Entry 1IW7 (X-ray diffraction, 2.60 A resolution); this record covers chains C and D of the 6 polymer chains in the assembly.

# Chain C
Protein: RNA polymerase beta subunit
Organism: Thermus thermophilus
Notes: EC 2.7.7.6
Sequence (1119 residues; each row starts with the number of its first residue):
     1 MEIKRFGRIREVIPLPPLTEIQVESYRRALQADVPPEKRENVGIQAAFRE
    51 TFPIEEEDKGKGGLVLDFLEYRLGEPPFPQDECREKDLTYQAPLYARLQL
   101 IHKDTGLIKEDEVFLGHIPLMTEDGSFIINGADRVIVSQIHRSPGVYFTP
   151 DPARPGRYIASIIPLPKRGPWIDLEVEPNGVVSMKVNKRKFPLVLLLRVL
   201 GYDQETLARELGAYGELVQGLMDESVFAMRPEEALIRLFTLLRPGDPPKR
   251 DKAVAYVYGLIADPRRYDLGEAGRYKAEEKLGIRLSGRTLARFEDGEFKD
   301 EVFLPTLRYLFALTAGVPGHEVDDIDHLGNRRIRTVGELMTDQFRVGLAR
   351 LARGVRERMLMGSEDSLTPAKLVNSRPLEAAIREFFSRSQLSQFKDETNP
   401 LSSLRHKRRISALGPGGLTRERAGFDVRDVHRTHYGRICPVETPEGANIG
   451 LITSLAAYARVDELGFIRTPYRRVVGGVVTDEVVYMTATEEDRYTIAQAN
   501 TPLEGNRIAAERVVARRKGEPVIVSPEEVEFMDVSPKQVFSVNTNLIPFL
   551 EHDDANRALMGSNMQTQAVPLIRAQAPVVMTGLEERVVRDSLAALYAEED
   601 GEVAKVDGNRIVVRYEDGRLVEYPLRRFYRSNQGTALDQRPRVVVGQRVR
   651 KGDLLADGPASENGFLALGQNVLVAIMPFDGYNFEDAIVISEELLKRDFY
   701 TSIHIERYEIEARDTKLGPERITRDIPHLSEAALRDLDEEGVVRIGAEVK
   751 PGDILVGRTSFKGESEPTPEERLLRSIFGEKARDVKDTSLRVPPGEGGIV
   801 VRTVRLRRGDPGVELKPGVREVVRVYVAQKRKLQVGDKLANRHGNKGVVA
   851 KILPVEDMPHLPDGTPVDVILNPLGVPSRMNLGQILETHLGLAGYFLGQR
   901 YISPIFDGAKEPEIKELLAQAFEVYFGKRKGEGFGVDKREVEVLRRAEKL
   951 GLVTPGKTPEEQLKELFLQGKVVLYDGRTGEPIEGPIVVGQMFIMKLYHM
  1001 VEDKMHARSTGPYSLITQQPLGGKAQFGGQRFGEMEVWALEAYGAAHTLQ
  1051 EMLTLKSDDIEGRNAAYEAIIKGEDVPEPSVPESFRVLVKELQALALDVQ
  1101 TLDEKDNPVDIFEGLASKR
Bound ions: Mg2+ site 1 near Arg10 (its only coordinating residue here); Mg2+ site 2 near Lys103 (its only coordinating residue here); Mg2+ site 3: Glu175, Lys185; Mg2+ site 4 near Asn187 (its only coordinating residue here); Mg2+ site 5 near Gln204 (its only coordinating residue here); Mg2+ site 6 near Glu210 (its only coordinating residue here); Mg2+ site 7 near Glu216 (its only coordinating residue here); Mg2+ site 8: Phe239, Asp246; Mg2+ site 9 near Asp268 (its only coordinating residue here); Mg2+ site 10 near Asp426 (its only coordinating residue here); Mg2+ site 11: Val474, Gly476; Mg2+ site 12 near Asp481 (its only coordinating residue here); 13 more Mg2+ sites not listed

# Chain D
Protein: RNA polymerase beta subunit
Organism: Thermus thermophilus
Notes: EC 2.7.7.6
Sequence (1524 residues; row label = number of the first residue in the row):
     1 MKKEVRKVRIALASPEKIRSWSYGEVEKPETINYRTLKPERDGLFDERIF
    51 GPIKDYECACGKYKRQRFEGKVCERCGVEVTKSIVRRYRMGHIELATPAA
   101 HIWFVKDVPSKIGTLLDLSATELEQVLYFSKYIVLDPKGAILNGVPVEKR
   151 QLLTDEEYRELRYGKQETYPLPPGVDALVKDGEEVVKGQELAPGVVSRLD
   201 GVALYRFPRRVRVEYVKKERAGLRLPLAAWVEKEAYKPGEILAELPEPYL
   251 FRAEEEGVVELKELEEGAFLVLRREDEPVATYFLPVGMTPLVVHGEIVEK
   301 GQPLAEAKGLLRMPRQVRAAQVEAEEEGETVYLTLFLEWTEPKDYRVQPH
   351 MNVVVPEGARVEAGDKIVAAIDPEEEVIAEAEGVVHLHEPASILVVKARV
   401 YPFEDDVEVSTGDRVAPGDVLADGGKVKSDVYGRVEVDLVRNVVRVVESY
   451 DIDARMGAEAIQQLLKELDLEALEKELLEEMKHPSRARRAKARKRLEVVR
   501 AFLDSGNRPEWMILEAVPVLPPDLRPMVQVDGGRFATSDLNDLYRRLINR
   551 NNRLKKLLAQGAPEIIIRNEKRMLQEAVDALLDNGRRGAPVTNPGSDRPL
   601 RSLTDILSGKQGRFRQNLLGKRVDYSGRSVIVVGPQLKLHQCGLPKRMAL
   651 ELFKPFLLKKMEEKGIAPNVKAARRMLERQRDIKDEVWDALEEVIHGKVV
   701 LLNRAPTLHRLGIQAFQPVLVEGQSIQLHPLVCEAFNADFDGDQMAVHVP
   751 LSSFAQAEARIQMLSAHNLLSPASGEPLAKPSRDIILGLYYITQVRKEKK
   801 GAGLEFATPEEALAAHERGEVALNAPIKVAGRETSVGRLKYVFANPDEAL
   851 LAVAHGIVDLQDVVTVRYMGKRLETSPGRILFARIVAEAVEDEKVAWELI
   901 QLDVPQEKNSLKDLVYQAFLRLGMEKTARLLDALKYYGFTFSTTSGITIG
   951 IDDAVIPEEKKQYLEEADRKLLQIEQAYEMGFLTDRERYDQILQLWTETT
  1001 EKVTQAVFKNFEENYPFNPLYVMAQSGARGNPQQIRQLCGLRGLMQKPSG
  1051 ETFEVPVRSSFREGLTVLEYFISSHGARKGGADTALRTADSGYLTRKLVD
  1101 VTHEIVVREADCGTTNYISVPLFQPDEVTRSLRLRKRADIEAGLYGRVLA
  1151 REVEVLGVRLEEGRYLSMDDVHLLIKAAEAGEIQEVPVRSPLTCQTRYGV
  1201 CQKCYGYDLSMARPVSIGEAVGIVAAQSIGEPGTQLTMRTFHTGGVAGAA
  1251 DITQGLPRVIELFEARRPKAKAVISEIDGVVRIEETEEKLSVFVESEGFS
  1301 KEYKLPKEARLLVKDGDYVEAGQPLTRGAIDPHQLLEAKGPEAVERYLVE
  1351 EIQKVYRAQGVKLHDKHIEIVVRQMMKYVEVTDPGDSRLLEGQVLEKWDV
  1401 EALNERLIAEGKTPVAWKPLLMGVTKSALSTKSWLSAASFQNTTHVLTEA
  1451 AIAGKKDELIGLKENVILGRLIPAGTGSDFVRFTQVVDQKTLKAIEEARK
  1501 EAVEAKERPAARRGVKREQPGKQA
Disordered / not traced: 1, 252-363, 1506-1524
Bound ions: Mg2+ site 1: Tyr34, Leu37; Mg2+ site 2: Pro39, Glu40; lead (II) ion site 1: Cys58, Cys60; Mg2+ site 3 near Thr97 (its only coordinating residue here); Mg2+ site 4 near Ala140 (its only coordinating residue here); Mg2+ site 5: Lys217, Asp372; Mg2+ site 6: Glu219, Ala370; Mg2+ site 7 near Arg399 (its only coordinating residue here); Mg2+ site 8: Asp413, Asp419, Asn442; Mg2+ site 9: Glu474, Arg500; Mg2+ site 10 near Glu515 (its only coordinating residue here); Mg2+ site 11 near Met527 (its only coordinating residue here); 33 more Mg2+ sites not listed; 1 more lead (II) ion sites not listed
Reported in the primary citation:
  - Mg2+ coordination: Asp739, Asp741, Asp743
  - catalytic residues: Asp739, Asp741, Asp743

# How chain C and chain D interact
Residue-residue contacts (378; chain C residue first):
  Phe425(C) - Ala1082(D)  hydrophobic
  Phe425(C) - Leu1086(D)  hydrophobic
  Arg428(C) - Arg1078(D)  hydrogen bond (backbone-side chain)
  Arg428(C) - Leu1086(D)
  Asp429(C) - Arg1078(D)
  Val430(C) - Phe1071(D)  hydrophobic
  Val430(C) - His1075(D)  hydrogen bond (backbone-side chain)
  Val430(C) - Arg1078(D)
  Arg432(C) - Lys1047(D)
  Arg432(C) - Pro1048(D)
  Arg432(C) - Phe1071(D)
  His434(C) - Phe1071(D)
  Tyr435(C) - Val1067(D)
  Tyr435(C) - Leu1068(D)
  Tyr435(C) - Phe1071(D)  hydrophobic
  Cys439(C) - Arg1078(D)
  Pro440(C) - Phe1071(D)  hydrophobic
  Pro440(C) - Ser1074(D)
  Pro440(C) - Arg1078(D)  hydrogen bond (backbone-side chain)
  Thr443(C) - Arg1078(D)
  Gly446(C) - Ala1085(D)
  Ala447(C) - Ala1085(D)
  Ile449(C) - Gly1081(D)
  Gly450(C) - Arg1078(D)
  Gln498(C) - Val1067(D)
  Gln498(C) - Leu1068(D)
  Asn500(C) - Val1067(D)
  Arg516(C) - Leu1068(D)
  Glu520(C) - Lys1047(D)
  Pro521(C) - Ile1072(D)  hydrophobic
  Val539(C) - Val1067(D)  hydrophobic
  Val539(C) - Phe1071(D)  hydrophobic
  Phe540(C) - Tyr1070(D)  hydrophobic
  Leu550(C) - Tyr1070(D)
  Glu551(C) - Phe1061(D)
  Glu551(C) - Gly1064(D)
  Glu551(C) - Leu1065(D)  hydrogen bond (backbone-backbone)
  His552(C) - Phe1061(D)  hydrogen bond (side chain-backbone)
  His552(C) - Arg1062(D)  hydrogen bond (side chain-backbone)
  His552(C) - Glu1063(D)
  His552(C) - Gly1064(D)
  Asp553(C) - Tyr1070(D)  hydrogen bond (backbone-side chain)
  Asp554(C) - Arg1042(D)  salt bridge
  Asp554(C) - Phe1061(D)
  Asp554(C) - Tyr1070(D)
  Ala555(C) - Tyr1070(D)  hydrogen bond (backbone-side chain)
  Ala558(C) - Tyr1070(D)
  Ile676(C) - Ile947(D)
  Ile676(C) - Thr948(D)
  Ile676(C) - Ile949(D)
  Met677(C) - Thr943(D)
  Met677(C) - Ile947(D)
  Met677(C) - Thr948(D)
  Pro678(C) - Asp784(D)
  Pro678(C) - Ser942(D)
  Pro678(C) - Thr943(D)
  Pro678(C) - Ile947(D)
  Phe679(C) - Phe939(D)
  Phe679(C) - Thr943(D)
  Asp680(C) - Pro635(D)
  Asp680(C) - Gln636(D)  hydrogen bond
  Asp680(C) - Phe939(D)
  Asp680(C) - Thr943(D)
  Gly681(C) - Val633(D)
  Gly681(C) - Pro635(D)
  Gly681(C) - Phe939(D)
  Tyr682(C) - Val633(D)
  Tyr682(C) - Pro635(D)  hydrophobic
  Phe684(C) - Val633(D)  hydrophobic
  Phe684(C) - Pro730(D)  hydrophobic
  Phe684(C) - Cys733(D)  hydrophobic
  Phe684(C) - Phe740(D)  hydrophobic
  Phe684(C) - Asp784(D)
  Phe684(C) - Ile785(D)  hydrophobic
  Phe684(C) - Phe939(D)  hydrophobic
  Glu685(C) - Ala738(D)
  Glu685(C) - Asp739(D)
  Glu685(C) - Arg783(D)  salt bridge
  Glu685(C) - Arg1029(D)  salt bridge
  Asp686(C) - Asp739(D)
  Asp686(C) - Phe740(D)
  Asp686(C) - Asp741(D)
  Ala687(C) - Val633(D)  hydrophobic
  Arg713(C) - Asp531(D)  salt bridge
  Ala733(C) - Arg679(D)
  Asp736(C) - Arg681(D)  salt bridge
  Glu748(C) - Arg681(D)
  Pro751(C) - Arg679(D)
  Pro751(C) - Gln680(D)  hydrogen bond (backbone-backbone)
  Gly752(C) - Glu678(D)
  Asp753(C) - Arg679(D)  salt bridge
  Asp753(C) - Arg681(D)  salt bridge
  Glu766(C) - Lys54(D)  salt bridge
  Pro769(C) - Glu57(D)
  Pro769(C) - Arg65(D)
  Glu770(C) - Arg65(D)  salt bridge
  Glu796(C) - Gln680(D)
  Val835(C) - Ser725(D)
  Gly836(C) - Ser725(D)
  Lys846(C) - Asp741(D)  salt bridge
  Val848(C) - Val632(D)  hydrophobic
  Val848(C) - Phe740(D)  hydrogen bond (backbone-backbone)
  Val848(C) - Asp741(D)
  Val848(C) - Gly742(D)
  Val849(C) - Val632(D)
  Ala850(C) - Val632(D)  hydrophobic
  Ala850(C) - Val633(D)  hydrophobic
  Asn872(C) - Asp784(D)  hydrogen bond
  Pro873(C) - Ile947(D)
  Pro873(C) - Thr948(D)
  Pro873(C) - Ile949(D)
  Leu874(C) - Arg783(D)
  Leu874(C) - Asp784(D)
  Leu874(C) - Leu787(D)  hydrophobic
  Leu874(C) - Met1023(D)  hydrophobic
  Leu874(C) - Arg1029(D)  hydrogen bond (backbone-side chain)
  Val876(C) - Ile949(D)  hydrophobic
  Pro877(C) - Met1023(D)  hydrophobic
  Pro877(C) - Gln1034(D)
  Ser878(C) - Arg1029(D)  hydrogen bond
  Ser878(C) - Gln1034(D)
  Arg879(C) - Arg1029(D)
  Met880(C) - Gln1034(D)
  Met880(C) - Gln1037(D)
  Met880(C) - Phe1061(D)  hydrophobic
  Leu882(C) - Ala954(D)  hydrophobic
  Leu882(C) - Leu1038(D)  hydrophobic
  Ile885(C) - Ile949(D)
  Ile885(C) - Gly950(D)
  Ile885(C) - Ile951(D)
  Leu886(C) - Ile951(D)  hydrophobic
  His889(C) - Gly950(D)
  His889(C) - Ile951(D)
  Phe906(C) - Leu1065(D)
  Phe906(C) - Val1067(D)  hydrophobic
  Glu911(C) - Ile951(D)
  Glu911(C) - Asp952(D)
  Glu911(C) - Arg1062(D)  salt bridge
  Lys915(C) - Asp952(D)  salt bridge
  Arg945(C) - Gly856(D)
  Arg946(C) - Tyr791(D)
  Arg946(C) - Leu860(D)
  Arg946(C) - Gln861(D)
  Lys949(C) - Arg796(D)
  Lys949(C) - Glu798(D)
  Lys949(C) - Ile827(D)
  Lys949(C) - Lys828(D)
  Lys949(C) - Asp859(D)  salt bridge
  Lys949(C) - Asp862(D)  salt bridge
  Leu950(C) - Tyr791(D)
  Leu950(C) - Phe1017(D)
  Gln969(C) - Asp952(D)
  Lys971(C) - Asp953(D)  salt bridge
  Ile983(C) - Thr943(D)
  Ile983(C) - Thr944(D)
  Ile983(C) - Gly946(D)
  Glu984(C) - Thr944(D)  hydrogen bond
  Glu984(C) - Ser945(D)
  Glu984(C) - Gly946(D)
  Gly985(C) - Gly946(D)
  Pro986(C) - Gly946(D)
  Ile987(C) - Gly946(D)
  Ile987(C) - Thr948(D)
  Val988(C) - Thr948(D)  hydrogen bond (backbone-side chain)
  Val988(C) - Ile949(D)
  Val988(C) - Gly950(D)
  His999(C) - Gln724(D)  hydrogen bond
  Glu1002(C) - Arg628(D)
  Glu1002(C) - Gln744(D)  hydrogen bond (backbone-side chain)
  Asp1003(C) - Val630(D)
  Asp1003(C) - Gln724(D)  hydrogen bond
  Met1005(C) - Arg628(D)
  Met1005(C) - Ser629(D)
  Met1005(C) - Pro645(D)  hydrophobic
  Met1005(C) - Met648(D)  hydrophobic
  Met1005(C) - Gln724(D)
  His1006(C) - Gly627(D)
  His1006(C) - Arg628(D)  hydrogen bond (backbone-backbone)
  His1006(C) - Met648(D)
  Ala1007(C) - Ser626(D)
  Ala1007(C) - Gly627(D)
  Ala1007(C) - Met648(D)  hydrophobic
  Ala1007(C) - Glu651(D)
  Ala1007(C) - Leu652(D)  hydrophobic
  Arg1008(C) - Asp624(D)  salt bridge
  Arg1008(C) - Tyr625(D)
  Arg1008(C) - Ser626(D)  hydrogen bond (backbone-backbone)
  Ser1009(C) - Asp624(D)
  Ser1009(C) - Tyr625(D)
  Ser1009(C) - Glu651(D)
  Ser1009(C) - Pro655(D)
  Thr1010(C) - Tyr625(D)
  Tyr1013(C) - Asp624(D)  hydrogen bond
  Leu1015(C) - Arg87(D)
  Leu1015(C) - Pro526(D)  hydrophobic
  Leu1015(C) - Val528(D)  hydrophobic
  Ile1016(C) - Arg87(D)
  Ile1016(C) - Leu524(D)
  Ile1016(C) - Pro526(D)  hydrophobic
  Gln1018(C) - Arg87(D)  hydrogen bond
  Gln1019(C) - Lys621(D)
  Pro1020(C) - Arg622(D)  hydrogen bond (backbone-side chain)
  Pro1020(C) - Asp624(D)
  Gly1029(C) - Arg622(D)  hydrogen bond (backbone-side chain)
  Gly1029(C) - Val623(D)
  Gln1030(C) - Lys621(D)
  Gln1030(C) - Arg622(D)
  Gln1030(C) - Val623(D)  hydrogen bond (backbone-backbone)
  Gln1030(C) - Ser626(D)  hydrogen bond (backbone-side chain)
  Gln1030(C) - Gly627(D)
  Gln1030(C) - Arg628(D)  hydrogen bond (side chain-backbone)
  Gln1030(C) - Ala746(D)
  Arg1031(C) - Leu619(D)
  Arg1031(C) - Gly620(D)
  Arg1031(C) - Lys621(D)
  Arg1031(C) - Arg622(D)
  Phe1032(C) - Leu619(D)
  Phe1032(C) - Gly620(D)
  Phe1032(C) - Lys621(D)  hydrogen bond (backbone-backbone)
  Gly1033(C) - Leu618(D)
  Gly1033(C) - Leu619(D)  hydrogen bond (backbone-backbone)
  Glu1034(C) - Leu618(D)  hydrogen bond (backbone-backbone)
  Glu1034(C) - Arg1096(D)  salt bridge
  Met1035(C) - Thr707(D)
  Met1035(C) - Ser1091(D)
  Met1035(C) - Gly1092(D)
  Glu1036(C) - Asn703(D)
  Glu1036(C) - Thr707(D)  hydrogen bond
  Trp1038(C) - Gly1092(D)
  Trp1038(C) - Thr1095(D)
  Trp1038(C) - Arg1096(D)
  Trp1038(C) - Val1099(D)
  Trp1038(C) - Ile1223(D)
  Trp1038(C) - Gln1227(D)  hydrogen bond (backbone-side chain)
  Ala1039(C) - Thr707(D)
  Ala1039(C) - Ile713(D)  hydrophobic
  Ala1039(C) - Gln1227(D)
  Leu1040(C) - Ile713(D)  hydrophobic
  Glu1041(C) - Ala1220(D)
  Glu1041(C) - Ile1223(D)
  Glu1041(C) - Leu1462(D)
  Glu1041(C) - Val1466(D)
  Ala1042(C) - Arg710(D)
  Ala1042(C) - Ala1220(D)
  Ala1042(C) - Ile1223(D)  hydrophobic
  Ala1042(C) - Val1224(D)
  Ala1042(C) - Gln1227(D)
  Tyr1043(C) - Arg710(D)  hydrogen bond (side chain-backbone)
  Tyr1043(C) - Leu711(D)
  Tyr1043(C) - Ile713(D)  hydrogen bond (side chain-backbone)
  Tyr1043(C) - Gln762(D)
  Tyr1043(C) - Met763(D)  hydrophobic
  Tyr1043(C) - Asn768(D)
  Gly1044(C) - Gln762(D)
  Gly1044(C) - Gly1475(D)
  Gly1044(C) - Thr1476(D)  hydrogen bond (backbone-backbone)
  Ala1045(C) - Glu758(D)
  Ala1046(C) - Glu758(D)
  Ala1046(C) - Leu1471(D)
  Ala1046(C) - Ile1472(D)  hydrophobic
  Ala1046(C) - Thr1476(D)
  Ala1046(C) - Gly1477(D)
  His1047(C) - Phe754(D)
  His1047(C) - Glu758(D)
  His1047(C) - Leu1471(D)
  Thr1048(C) - Glu758(D)  hydrogen bond
  Leu1049(C) - Val1466(D)  hydrophobic
  Leu1049(C) - Ile1472(D)  hydrophobic
  Gln1050(C) - Gly1469(D)  hydrogen bond (side chain-backbone)
  Gln1050(C) - Arg1470(D)
  Gln1050(C) - Leu1471(D)
  Glu1051(C) - Ser752(D)  hydrogen bond
  Glu1051(C) - Ala755(D)
  Met1052(C) - Val623(D)  hydrophobic
  Met1052(C) - His748(D)
  Leu1053(C) - Lys621(D)  hydrogen bond (backbone-side chain)
  Leu1053(C) - Val1466(D)  hydrophobic
  Thr1054(C) - Gly1469(D)
  Leu1055(C) - Asp624(D)
  Lys1056(C) - Arg622(D)
  Lys1056(C) - Val623(D)
  Lys1056(C) - Asp624(D)  hydrogen bond (backbone-backbone)
  Lys1056(C) - Val749(D)  hydrogen bond (side chain-backbone)
  Ser1057(C) - Lys621(D)
  Ser1057(C) - Arg622(D)
  Asp1058(C) - Lys621(D)  salt bridge
  Arg1063(C) - Asp624(D)
  Tyr1067(C) - Pro655(D)  hydrophobic
  Tyr1067(C) - Leu658(D)
  Tyr1067(C) - Val670(D)
  Tyr1067(C) - Arg674(D)
  Ile1070(C) - Tyr625(D)
  Ile1070(C) - Phe656(D)  hydrophobic
  Ile1070(C) - Leu751(D)  hydrophobic
  Ile1071(C) - Pro655(D)  hydrophobic
  Ile1071(C) - Lys659(D)
  Lys1072(C) - Lys659(D)
  Asp1075(C) - Ser752(D)
  Asp1075(C) - Ser753(D)  hydrogen bond (side chain-backbone)
  Val1076(C) - Leu751(D)  hydrophobic
  Val1076(C) - Ser752(D)
  Pro1082(C) - Leu1468(D)
  Pro1082(C) - Gly1469(D)
  Glu1083(C) - Arg87(D)  salt bridge
  Glu1083(C) - Tyr88(D)  hydrogen bond
  Ser1084(C) - Lys621(D)
  Phe1085(C) - Ile1467(D)
  Phe1085(C) - Leu1468(D)  hydrophobic
  Arg1086(C) - Tyr88(D)  hydrogen bond
  Val1087(C) - Leu524(D)  hydrophobic
  Leu1088(C) - Leu607(D)
  Lys1090(C) - Tyr88(D)
  Lys1090(C) - Met90(D)
  Lys1090(C) - Leu520(D)
  Lys1090(C) - Pro521(D)
  Glu1091(C) - Leu520(D)
  Glu1091(C) - Leu603(D)
  Glu1091(C) - Ile606(D)
  Leu1092(C) - Leu607(D)  hydrophobic
  Leu1092(C) - Leu1447(D)  hydrophobic
  Gln1093(C) - Trp21(D)
  Gln1093(C) - Met90(D)
  Gln1093(C) - Pro518(D)
  Ala1094(C) - Pro518(D)
  Ala1094(C) - Leu520(D)  hydrophobic
  Ala1094(C) - Tyr544(D)
  Ala1094(C) - Leu582(D)
  Ala1094(C) - Leu603(D)  hydrophobic
  Leu1095(C) - His101(D)
  Leu1095(C) - Leu582(D)  hydrophobic
  Leu1095(C) - Asp583(D)
  Leu1095(C) - Leu603(D)  hydrophobic
  Leu1095(C) - Thr604(D)
  Leu1095(C) - Leu607(D)  hydrophobic
  Ala1096(C) - Ala13(D)
  Ala1096(C) - His101(D)  hydrogen bond (backbone-side chain)
  Ala1096(C) - Leu514(D)  hydrophobic
  Ala1096(C) - Leu582(D)
  Leu1097(C) - Trp21(D)
  Leu1097(C) - His101(D)
  Leu1097(C) - Trp103(D)  hydrophobic
  Leu1097(C) - Phe104(D)  hydrophobic
  Leu1097(C) - Ala1451(D)  hydrophobic
  Asp1098(C) - Ile10(D)
  Asp1098(C) - Ala11(D)  hydrogen bond (backbone-backbone)
  Asp1098(C) - Leu12(D)
  Asp1098(C) - Ala13(D)
  Asp1098(C) - Lys17(D)
  Asp1098(C) - Trp21(D)
  Val1099(C) - Ile10(D)  hydrophobic
  Gln1100(C) - Arg9(D)  hydrogen bond (backbone-backbone)
  Thr1101(C) - Lys7(D)
  Thr1101(C) - Val8(D)
  Leu1102(C) - Lys7(D)  hydrogen bond (backbone-backbone)
  Leu1102(C) - Val8(D)
  Leu1102(C) - Arg9(D)
  Asp1103(C) - Lys7(D)
  Glu1104(C) - Glu4(D)
  Glu1104(C) - Arg6(D)
  Glu1104(C) - Lys7(D)  hydrogen bond (backbone-side chain)
  Asp1106(C) - Lys1456(D)  salt bridge
  Val1109(C) - Val5(D)  hydrophobic
  Phe1112(C) - Tyr88(D)  hydrophobic
  Leu1115(C) - Tyr23(D)  hydrogen bond (backbone-side chain)
  Leu1115(C) - Val85(D)  hydrophobic
  Leu1115(C) - Tyr88(D)  hydrophobic
  Leu1115(C) - Arg89(D)  hydrogen bond (backbone-side chain)
  Ala1116(C) - Trp21(D)
  Ala1116(C) - Tyr23(D)
  Ser1117(C) - Tyr23(D)  hydrogen bond (backbone-side chain)
  Lys1118(C) - Arg19(D)
  Lys1118(C) - Ser20(D)
  Lys1118(C) - Ser22(D)
  Lys1118(C) - Tyr23(D)
  Arg1119(C) - Tyr23(D)
  Arg1119(C) - Gly24(D)
  Arg1119(C) - Arg48(D)
  Arg1119(C) - Glu79(D)
Interface residues without a listed pair, chain C (180 interface residues in all): His431, Glu445, Thr453, Pro536, Asn683, Leu729, Lys750, Pro767, Lys838, Gly847, Glu948, Leu968, Asp976, Arg978, Leu1021, Ile1060
Interface residues without a listed pair, chain D (206 interface residues in all): Lys3, Ile18, Lys64, Ile84, Val517, Asp523, Ser538, Leu581, Gln616, Ile631, Lys654, Arg675, Leu701, Ala705, His709, Gln714, Pro750, Leu1020, Phe1053, Glu1054, Thr1066, Asp1083, Thr1084, His1103, Arg1239, Lys1463

# Overview
The interface between chain C and chain D involves 180 residues on one side and 206 on the other; the contacts
include 53 hydrogen bonds and 20 salt bridges. Polar pairs include Asp554(C)-Arg1042(D), Glu685(C)-Arg783(D)
and Glu685(C)-Arg1029(D). The paper reports catalytic residues Asp739(D), Asp741(D) and Asp743(D); Mg2+
coordination by Asp739(D), Asp741(D) and Asp743(D).
Chain C is RNA polymerase beta subunit and chain D is RNA polymerase beta subunit, both from Thermus
thermophilus; the structure, Crystal structure of the RNA polymerase holoenzyme from Thermus thermophilus at
2.6A resolution, was determined by X-ray diffraction.
